PDB entry 2G83 | X-ray diffraction, 2.80 A resolution | chains A and C

Chain A:
Protein: Guanine nucleotide-binding protein G(i), alpha-1 subunit
Organism: Homo sapiens
UniProt: P63096 (GNAI1_HUMAN); residues 33-345 here correspond to UniProt positions 32-344 (UniProt number = residue number - 1)
Chain sequence (313 residues; each row starts with the number of its first residue):
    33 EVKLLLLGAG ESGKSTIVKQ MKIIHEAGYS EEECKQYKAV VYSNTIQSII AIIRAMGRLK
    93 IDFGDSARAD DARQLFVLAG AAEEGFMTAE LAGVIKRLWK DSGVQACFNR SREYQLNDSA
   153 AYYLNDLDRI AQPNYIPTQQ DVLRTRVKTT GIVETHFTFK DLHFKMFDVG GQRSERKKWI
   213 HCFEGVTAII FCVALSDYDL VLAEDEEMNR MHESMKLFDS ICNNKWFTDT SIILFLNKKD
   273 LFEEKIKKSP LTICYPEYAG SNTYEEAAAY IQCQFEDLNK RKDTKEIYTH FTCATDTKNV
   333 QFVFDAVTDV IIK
Not modelled in the structure: 112-121
Ion coordination: Mg2+: Ser47, Thr181 (together with GDP, tetrafluoroaluminate); tetrafluoroaluminate ion: Arg178, Gln204 (together with GDP)
Small-molecule neighbours: GDP: Ala41, Gly42, Glu43, Ser44, Gly45, Lys46, Ser47, Thr48, Asp150, Ser151, Leu175, Arg176, Thr177, Arg178, Val179, Lys180, Thr181, Asn269, Lys270, Asp272, Leu273, Thr324, Cys325, Ala326, Thr327
Curated features (UniProtKB/Swiss-Prot):
  - binding site (Mg(2+)): Thr182
What the authors report for this chain:
  - contacts within the chain: Arg208-Glu245
  - catalytic residues: Arg178, Thr181 (citing earlier work)

Chain C:
Protein: KB-1753 phage display peptide
Chain sequence (11 residues; row label = number of the first residue in the row):
     3 RGYYHGIWVG E
What the authors report for this chain:
  - contacts within the chain: Gly4-Val11, Gly4-Gly12, Tyr5-Trp10, Tyr6-Ile9, Tyr6-Val11, Tyr6-His7 (cation-pi contact)
  - mutagenesis - Y6S/H7F: decreased binding to Guanine nucleotide-binding protein G(i), alpha-1 subunit (chain A)

Interface between chain A and chain C:
Residue-residue contacts (12):
  Arg205(A) with Val11(C), hydrogen bond (side chain-backbone)
  Arg208(A) with Trp10(C), hydrogen bond (side chain-backbone); Val11(C)
  Lys209(A) with Tyr6(C)
  Ile212(A) with His7(C)
  Phe215(A) with Ile9(C), hydrophobic
  Glu245(A) with Trp10(C), hydrogen bond
  Lys248(A) with Trp10(C)
  Leu249(A) with Trp10(C)
  Ser252(A) with Gly8(C)
  Asn256(A) with His7(C); Gly8(C)
Also at the interface, not in a pair above, chain A (12 interface residues in all): Trp211, Met240
Also at the interface, not in a pair above, chain C (7 interface residues in all): Gly12
The authors on this interface:
  - residue pairs: Arg208(A)-Val11(C), Trp211(A)-Ile9(C) (hydrophobic contact), Phe215(A)-Ile9(C) (hydrophobic contact), Glu245(A)-Trp10(C), Lys248(A)-Trp10(C), Ser252(A)-Trp10(C), Asn256(A)-His7(C), Asn256(A)-Gly8(C), His7(C)-Ile212(A) (hydrophobic contact), Trp10(C)-Arg208(A)
  - hot spots on chain C (mutagenesis) - I9A/W10A: abolished binding to Guanine nucleotide-binding protein G(i), alpha-1 subunit (chain A)
  - hot spots on chain C (mutagenesis) - H7F, I9V: decreased binding to Guanine nucleotide-binding protein G(i), alpha-1 subunit (chain A)

In short:
The interface between chain A and chain C involves 12 residues on one side and 7 on the other; the contacts
include 3 hydrogen bonds. Polar pairs include Arg205(A)-Val11(C), Arg208(A)-Trp10(C) and Glu245(A)-Trp10(C).
The paper describes contacts between Arg208(A) and Val11(C), Glu245(A) and Trp10(C) and Lys248(A) and Trp10(C)
among others; hydrophobic contacts between Trp211(A) and Ile9(C), Phe215(A) and Ile9(C) and His7(C) and
Ile212(A). The paper reports catalytic residues Arg178(A) and Thr181(A); Y6S/H7F, H7F and I9V of chain C
reduce binding to Guanine nucleotide-binding protein G(i), alpha-1 subunit (chain A).
Chain A is Guanine nucleotide-binding protein G(i), alpha-1 subunit (Homo sapiens) and chain C is KB-1753
phage display peptide; the structure, Structure of activated G-alpha-i1 bound to a nucleotide-state-selective
peptide: Minimal determinants for recognizing the active form ..., was determined by X-ray diffraction.
